PDB entry 6NK2 | X-ray diffraction, 2.20 A resolution | chains A and C

[Chain A]
Name: Ephrin type-A receptor 2
From: Homo sapiens
Notes: EC 2.7.10.1
UniProt: P29317 (EPHA2_HUMAN); numbering as in UniProt (aligned over 28-200)
Amino-acid sequence (187 residues; numbered 21 to 207; the number before each row is that of its first residue):
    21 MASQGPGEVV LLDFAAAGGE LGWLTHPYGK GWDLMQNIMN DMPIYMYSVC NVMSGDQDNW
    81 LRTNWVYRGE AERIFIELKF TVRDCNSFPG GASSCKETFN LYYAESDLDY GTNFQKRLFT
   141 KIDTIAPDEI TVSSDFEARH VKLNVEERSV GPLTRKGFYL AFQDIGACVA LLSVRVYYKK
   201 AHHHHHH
Unresolved in the structure: 21-24, 202-207
Construct notes: expression tag (21-27, 201-207)
Disulfide bonds: Cys70-Cys188, Cys105-Cys115
From the paper describing this entry:
  - specificity-determining residues: Asn57, Met66, Ser68, Phe156 (by similarity / conservation)
  - mutagenesis - G131Y: decreased binding to YSA-GSGSK-bio (2)

[Chain C]
Name: bA-WLA-YPRKbio peptide
Amino-acid sequence (14 residues; row label = number of the first residue in the row):
     1 XWLAYPDSVP YRPK
Modified / non-standard residues: BAL (beta-alanine) at position 1

[Chain A / chain C interface]
Residue-residue contacts - 40 pairs, chain A then chain C:
  Gly39(A) - Tyr11(C)
  Gly39(A) - Pro13(C)
  Asp53(A) - Pro10(C)
  Leu54(A) - Pro10(C)
  Leu54(A) - Tyr11(C)  hydrogen bond (backbone-backbone)
  Met55(A) - Ser8(C)
  Met55(A) - Val9(C)
  Met55(A) - Pro10(C)
  Gln56(A) - Asp7(C)
  Gln56(A) - Ser8(C)
  Gln56(A) - Val9(C)  hydrogen bond (backbone-backbone)
  Gln56(A) - Tyr11(C)
  Asn57(A) - Tyr5(C)
  Asn57(A) - Pro6(C)  hydrogen bond (side chain-backbone)
  Asn57(A) - Asp7(C)  hydrogen bond (side chain-backbone)
  Met59(A) - Asp7(C)
  Ile64(A) - Tyr5(C)
  Tyr65(A) - Tyr11(C)  hydrophobic
  Met66(A) - Tyr5(C)  hydrophobic
  Ser68(A) - Ala4(C)
  Cys70(A) - Trp2(C)
  Met73(A) - Trp2(C)
  Thr101(A) - Ala4(C)
  Arg103(A) - Leu3(C)  hydrogen bond (side chain-backbone)
  Arg103(A) - Ala4(C)
  Ser107(A) - Trp2(C)
  Phe108(A) - Trp2(C)  hydrophobic
  Pro109(A) - Trp2(C)
  Phe156(A) - Leu3(C)
  Phe156(A) - Ala4(C)
  Phe156(A) - Tyr5(C)
  Phe156(A) - Pro6(C)
  Arg159(A) - Asp7(C)  salt bridge
  Val161(A) - Tyr5(C)  hydrophobic
  Val161(A) - Pro6(C)
  Cys188(A) - Leu3(C)
  Cys188(A) - Ala4(C)  hydrophobic
  Val189(A) - Ala4(C)
  Ala190(A) - Ala4(C)
  Leu192(A) - Tyr5(C)  hydrophobic
Interface residues without a listed pair, chain A (27 interface residues in all): Glu40, Val69

[In short]
27 residues of chain A face 11 of chain C across their interface; the contacts include 5 hydrogen bonds and 1
salt bridge. Polar pairs include Arg159(A)-Asp7(C), Asn57(A)-Pro6(C) and Asn57(A)-Asp7(C). The paper reports
that G131Y of chain A reduces binding to YSA-GSGSK-bio (2); specificity determinants Asn57(A), Met66(A) and
Ser68(A) among others.
Chain A is Ephrin type-A receptor 2 (Homo sapiens) and chain C is bA-WLA-YPRKbio peptide; the structure, EphA2
LBD in complex with bA-WLA-YRPK bio peptide, was determined by X-ray diffraction together with 6NJZ, 6NK0,
6NK1 and 6NKP from the same study.
